8XTC - chains A and B; structure by X-ray diffraction, 2.40 A resolution.

[Chain A (and B)]
Molecule: umgsp2-mut
Notes: chain B of this document is another copy of the same molecule, construct and numbering; everything in this record applies to it too
Amino-acid sequence (454 residues; each row starts with the number of its first residue):
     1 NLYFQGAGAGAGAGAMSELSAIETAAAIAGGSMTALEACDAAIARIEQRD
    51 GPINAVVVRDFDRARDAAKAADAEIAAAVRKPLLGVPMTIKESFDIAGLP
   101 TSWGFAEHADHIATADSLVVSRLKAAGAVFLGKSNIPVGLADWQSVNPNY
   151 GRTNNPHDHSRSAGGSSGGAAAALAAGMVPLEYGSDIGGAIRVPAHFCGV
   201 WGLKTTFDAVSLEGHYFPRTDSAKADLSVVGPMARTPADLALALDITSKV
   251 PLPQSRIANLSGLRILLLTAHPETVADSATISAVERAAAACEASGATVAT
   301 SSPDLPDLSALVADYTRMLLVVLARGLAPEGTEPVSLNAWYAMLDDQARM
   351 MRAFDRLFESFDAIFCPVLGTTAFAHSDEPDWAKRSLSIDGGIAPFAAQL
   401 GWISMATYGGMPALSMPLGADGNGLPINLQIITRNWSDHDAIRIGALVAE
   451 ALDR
Disordered / not traced: 1-14 (chain B: 1-17)
Ligand contacts:
  - 4-oxidanylbutyl N-(4-aminophenyl)carbamate (A1D5H), molecule 1: Lys91, Leu140, Ala141, Asp142, Trp143, Gly165, Ser166, Ser185, Asp186, Ile187, Gly188, Gly189, Ala190, His215, Ser228, Leu319, Leu323, Trp382, Leu400
  - 4-oxidanylbutyl N-(4-aminophenyl)carbamate (A1D5H), molecule 2: Trp103, Phe217, Thr220, Ser222, Ala223, Leu323, Arg325
Reported in the primary citation:
  - conformationally variable residues (loop rearrangement): Arg219 to Asp226
  - binding site for 4-oxidanylbutyl N-(4-aminophenyl)carbamate: Trp103, Leu140, Ala141, Trp143, Ile187, Phe217, Thr220, Leu319, Leu323, Arg325, Trp382, Leu400
  - contacts within the chain: Lys91-Ser167 (hydrogen bond), Lys91-Ser185 (hydrogen bond), Trp143-Val193, Ser185-His215 (hydrogen bond)

[Chain A / chain B interface]
Residue-residue contacts (41; chain A residue first):
  Asp208(A) with Asp208(B)
  Glu213(A) with Arg352(B)
  Tyr216(A) with Arg352(B), hydrogen bond
  Asp221(A) with Arg349(B), salt bridge; Arg352(B), salt bridge
  Ser222(A) with Asp345(B), hydrogen bond
  Val250(A) with Pro253(B); Trp436(B), hydrophobic
  Pro253(A) with Val250(B); Pro251(B)
  Val321(A) with Leu337(B), hydrophobic; Tyr341(B)
  Arg325(A) with Asn338(B), hydrogen bond (backbone-side chain); Tyr341(B); Ala342(B); Asp345(B), salt bridge
  Gly326(A) with Leu337(B); Tyr341(B)
  Leu327(A) with Asn338(B)
  Val335(A) with Leu337(B)
  Leu337(A) with Val321(B), hydrophobic; Val335(B); Leu337(B), hydrophobic; Trp340(B), hydrophobic
  Asn338(A) with Arg325(B); Leu327(B)
  Trp340(A) with Leu337(B), hydrophobic; Trp340(B); Tyr341(B)
  Tyr341(A) with Val321(B); Arg325(B); Gly326(B); Trp340(B)
  Ala342(A) with Arg325(B)
  Asp345(A) with Ser222(B), hydrogen bond; Arg325(B), salt bridge
  Arg349(A) with Asp221(B), salt bridge
  Arg352(A) with Glu213(B); Tyr216(B), hydrogen bond; Asp221(B), salt bridge
  Trp436(A) with Val250(B), hydrophobic
Interface residues without a listed pair, chain A (26 interface residues in all): Ala223, Lys249, Pro251, Leu252, Val322
Interface residues without a listed pair, chain B (25 interface residues in all): Lys249, Val322, Asp355

[In short]
26 residues of chain A face 25 of chain B across their interface, with 5 hydrogen bonds and 6 salt bridges.
Among the polar pairs are Asp221(A)-Arg349(B), Asp221(A)-Arg352(B) and Arg325(A)-Asp345(B). Ligands of chain
A: 4-oxidanylbutyl N-(4-aminophenyl)carbamate. The paper reports a binding site for 4-oxidanylbutyl
N-(4-aminophenyl)carbamate at Trp103(A), Leu140(A) and Ala141(A) among others; conformational variability at
Arg219(A).
Both chains are umgsp2-mut. Entry 8XTC (Crystal structure of a novel PU plastic degradation urethanase UMG-SP2
mutant from uncultured bacterium in complex ...) was determined by X-ray diffraction (same publication as 9FZW
and 8WDW).
